7LN1 - chains D and E of the 7 polymer chains in the assembly; structure by electron microscopy, 3.40 A resolution.

[Chain D (and E)]
Name: Transitional endoplasmic reticulum ATPase
Source organism: Homo sapiens
Notes: EC 3.6.4.6; chain E of this document is another copy of the same molecule, construct and numbering; everything in this record applies to it too
Reference sequence: P55072 (TERA_HUMAN); residue numbers follow UniProt; this construct covers 1-806
Sequence (806 residues; each row starts with the number of its first residue):
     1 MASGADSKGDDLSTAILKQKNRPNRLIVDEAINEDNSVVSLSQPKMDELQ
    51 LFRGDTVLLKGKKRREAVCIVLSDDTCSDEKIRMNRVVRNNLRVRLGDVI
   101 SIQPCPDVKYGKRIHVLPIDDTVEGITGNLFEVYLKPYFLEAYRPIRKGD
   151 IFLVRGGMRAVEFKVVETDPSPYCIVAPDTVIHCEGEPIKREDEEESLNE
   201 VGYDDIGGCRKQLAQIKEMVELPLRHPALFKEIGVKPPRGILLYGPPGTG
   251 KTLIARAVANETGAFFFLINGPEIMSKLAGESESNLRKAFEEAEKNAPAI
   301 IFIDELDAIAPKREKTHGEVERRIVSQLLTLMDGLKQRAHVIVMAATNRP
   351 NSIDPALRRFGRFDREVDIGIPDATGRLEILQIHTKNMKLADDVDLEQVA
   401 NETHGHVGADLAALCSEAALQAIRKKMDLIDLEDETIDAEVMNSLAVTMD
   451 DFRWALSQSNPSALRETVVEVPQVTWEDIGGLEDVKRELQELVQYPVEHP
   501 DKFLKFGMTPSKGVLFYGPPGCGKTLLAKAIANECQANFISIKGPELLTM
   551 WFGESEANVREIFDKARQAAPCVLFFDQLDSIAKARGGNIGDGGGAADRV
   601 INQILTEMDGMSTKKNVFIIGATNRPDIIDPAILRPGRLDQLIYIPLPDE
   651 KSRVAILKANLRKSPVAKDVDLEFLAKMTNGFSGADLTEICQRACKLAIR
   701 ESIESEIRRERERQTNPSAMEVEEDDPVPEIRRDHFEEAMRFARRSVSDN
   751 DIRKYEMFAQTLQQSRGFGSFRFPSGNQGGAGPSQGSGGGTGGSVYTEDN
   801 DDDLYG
Not modelled in the structure: 1-11, 715-726, 776-806 (chain E: 1-11, 715-726, 767-806)
Construct notes: engineered mutation Glu232 (Ala in P55072), Gln578 (Glu in P55072)
Metal / ion sites: Mg2+ site 1: Thr252, Asp304 (together with ATP); Mg2+ site 2: Thr525 (together with ATP)
Small-molecule neighbours:
  - ATP (adenosine-5'-triphosphate), molecule 1: Asp205, Ile206, Gly207, Pro246, Pro247, Gly248, Thr249, Gly250, Lys251, Thr252, Leu253, Arg256, Asp304, Glu305, Asn348, Ile380, His384, Val407, Gly408, Ala409, Ala412
  - ATP, molecule 2: Asp333, Ala356, Arg359, Arg362
  - ATP, molecule 3: Asp478, Ile479, Gly480, Leu482, Pro519, Pro520, Gly521, Cys522, Gly523, Lys524, Thr525, Leu526, Gln578, Asn624, Ile656, Asn660, Gly684, Ala685, Thr688
  - ATP, molecule 4: Asp609, Ala632, Arg635, Arg638
UniProt features mapped onto this chain:
  - region: Thr797 to Gly806 (Interaction with UBXN6)
  - motif: Asp802 to Gly806 (PIM motif)
  - binding site (ATP): Pro247 to Leu253, Asn348, His384, Gly521 to Leu526
  - modified residue: Ala2 (N-acetylalanine), Ser3 (Phosphoserine), Ser7 (Phosphoserine), Ser13 (Phosphoserine), Ser37 (Phosphoserine), Lys315 (N6,N6,N6-trimethyllysine), Thr436 (Phosphothreonine), Ser462 (Phosphoserine), Lys502 (N6-acetyllysine), Lys505 (N6-acetyllysine), Lys668 (N6-acetyllysine), Ser702 (Phosphoserine), Lys754 (N6-acetyllysine), Ser770 (Phosphoserine), Ser775 (Phosphoserine), Ser787 (Phosphoserine), Tyr805 (Phosphotyrosine)
  - cross-link (Glycyl lysine isopeptide (Lys-Gly)): Lys8 (interchain with G-Cter in SUMO2), Lys18 (interchain with G-Cter in SUMO2)
  - natural variant: Arg95 (R95G: In IBMPFD1), Gly97 (G97E: In CMT2Y), Ile126 (I126F: In IBMPFD1; uncertain significance), Arg155 (R155C: In IBMPFD1; R155H: In FTDALS6 and IBMPFD1; R155L: In IBMPFD1; R155P: In IBMPFD1; R155S: In IBMPFD1), Arg159 (R159G: In FTDALS6; R159H: In IBMPFD1), Ala160 (A160T: In IBMPFD1; uncertain significance), Glu185 (E185K: In CMT2Y), Arg191 (R191Q: In FTDALS6 and IBMPFD1), Leu198 (L198W: In IBMPFD1), Glu232 (A232E: In IBMPFD1; this construct carries the variant), Ile254 (I254F: In IBMPFD1; uncertain significance), Ile369 (I369T: In IBMPFD1; uncertain significance), 2 further natural variant entries in UniProt
  - mutagenesis: Phe52 to Asp55 (Abolishes interaction with NPLOC4; when associated with A-110), Arg53 (R53A: Minor effect on affinity for ATP and ADP), Arg86 (R86A: Strongly increased affinity for ATP. Strongly reduced affinity for ADP), Tyr110 (Y110A: Abolishes interaction with NPLOC4; when associated with 52-A--A-55), Arg113 to His115 (Severely reduced binding to DERL1), Phe131 (F131R: Severely reduced binding to DERL1), Leu140 (L140D: Severely reduced binding to DERL1), Asp179 (D179R: No effect on binding to DERL1), His183 (H183W: Severely reduced binding to DERL1), Lys251 (K251Q: Impairs ERAD degradation of HMGCR and does not inhibit interaction with RHBDD1; when associated with Q-524), Glu305 (E305Q: Defect in ubiquitin-dependent protein degradation by the proteasome; when associated with Q-578), Lys312 (K312A: Does not affect methylation by VCPKMT), 7 further mutagenesis entries in UniProt
Reported in the primary citation:
  - mutagenesis - W551A/F552A, R599A: abolished catalytic activity
  - mutagenesis - I590A/D592A: unchanged catalytic activity
  - mutagenesis - L464A: decreased catalytic activity
  - disease-associated variants - A232E: increased catalytic activity (citing earlier work)
  - mutagenesis - E578Q: decreased catalytic activity (citing earlier work)

[Interface between chain D and chain E]
Pairs across the interface - 206 pairs, chain D then chain E:
  Leu12(D) - Arg424(E)
  Ala15(D) - Met427(E)  hydrophobic
  Lys18(D) - Asp428(E)  salt bridge
  Gln19(D) - Asp431(E)
  Lys20(D) - Asp428(E)  salt bridge
  Lys20(D) - Asp431(E)
  Arg22(D) - Asp431(E)  salt bridge
  Arg22(D) - Asp434(E)  salt bridge
  Arg25(D) - Glu433(E)
  Arg25(D) - Asp434(E)  salt bridge
  Glu218(D) - Arg424(E)  salt bridge
  Glu221(D) - Leu432(E)
  Leu222(D) - Ile423(E)  hydrophobic
  Leu222(D) - Leu432(E)  hydrophobic
  Arg225(D) - Leu432(E)
  His226(D) - Asp431(E)
  His226(D) - Leu432(E)  hydrogen bond (side chain-backbone)
  His226(D) - Asp434(E)  hydrogen bond (side chain-backbone)
  His226(D) - Glu435(E)
  His226(D) - Ile437(E)
  Ala228(D) - Met442(E)
  Leu229(D) - Ile423(E)  hydrophobic
  Leu229(D) - Met427(E)  hydrophobic
  Leu229(D) - Ile437(E)  hydrophobic
  Leu229(D) - Met442(E)  hydrophobic
  Leu229(D) - Leu445(E)  hydrophobic
  Phe230(D) - Leu420(E)  hydrophobic
  Phe230(D) - Ile423(E)  hydrophobic
  Glu232(D) - Lys389(E)
  Glu232(D) - Met442(E)
  Ile233(D) - Met388(E)
  Ile233(D) - Lys389(E)
  Ile233(D) - Leu445(E)  hydrophobic
  Ile233(D) - Val447(E)  hydrophobic
  Gly234(D) - Asn387(E)
  Gly234(D) - Met388(E)
  Val235(D) - Met388(E)  hydrophobic
  Val235(D) - Ala419(E)  hydrophobic
  Lys236(D) - Ser416(E)  hydrogen bond (backbone-side chain)
  Pro238(D) - Ser416(E)
  Pro238(D) - Leu420(E)  hydrophobic
  Leu278(D) - Lys277(E)
  Ala279(D) - Ser276(E)
  Ala279(D) - Lys277(E)  hydrogen bond (backbone-backbone)
  Gly280(D) - Met275(E)
  Glu281(D) - Lys277(E)
  Glu283(D) - Pro272(E)
  Arg287(D) - Pro272(E)
  Arg287(D) - Glu273(E)
  Lys312(D) - Glu466(E)  salt bridge
  Arg313(D) - Asn348(E)  hydrogen bond
  Arg313(D) - Arg349(E)
  Glu314(D) - Arg349(E)  salt bridge
  Lys315(D) - Glu554(E)
  Lys315(D) - Asn558(E)
  His317(D) - His317(E)  hydrogen bond
  Glu319(D) - Thr316(E)
  Glu319(D) - His317(E)  hydrogen bond (side chain-backbone)
  Glu319(D) - Glu321(E)
  Arg323(D) - Pro272(E)
  Arg323(D) - Met275(E)
  Arg323(D) - Ala308(E)
  Arg323(D) - Glu321(E)  salt bridge
  Ser326(D) - Pro272(E)
  Ser326(D) - Ala308(E)
  Gln327(D) - Pro272(E)
  Gln327(D) - Glu273(E)
  Thr330(D) - Asn270(E)
  Thr330(D) - Glu305(E)
  Asp333(D) - Arg256(E)  salt bridge
  Gly334(D) - Thr252(E)
  Gly334(D) - Arg256(E)
  Leu335(D) - Thr252(E)
  Leu335(D) - Ala255(E)  hydrophobic
  Leu335(D) - Arg256(E)
  Leu335(D) - Phe266(E)  hydrophobic
  Leu335(D) - Leu268(E)  hydrophobic
  Leu335(D) - Phe302(E)  hydrophobic
  Gln337(D) - Arg256(E)  hydrogen bond
  His340(D) - Glu192(E)  salt bridge
  Asn351(D) - Glu466(E)
  Pro355(D) - Glu466(E)
  Arg358(D) - Ser462(E)  hydrogen bond (backbone-side chain)
  Arg358(D) - Arg465(E)  hydrogen bond (backbone-side chain)
  Arg359(D) - Gly248(E)
  Arg359(D) - Ala409(E)
  Arg359(D) - Ser462(E)
  Phe360(D) - Ala409(E)
  Phe360(D) - Ala412(E)  hydrophobic
  Phe360(D) - Ala413(E)  hydrophobic
  Phe363(D) - Arg465(E)  hydrogen bond (backbone-side chain)
  Asp364(D) - Arg465(E)  hydrogen bond (backbone-side chain)
  Arg365(D) - Glu417(E)
  Glu366(D) - Arg465(E)  salt bridge
  Arg487(D) - Arg700(E)
  Glu488(D) - Arg693(E)  salt bridge
  Glu488(D) - Lys696(E)  salt bridge
  Glu488(D) - Arg700(E)  salt bridge
  Glu491(D) - Lys696(E)  salt bridge
  Glu491(D) - Arg700(E)  salt bridge
  Tyr495(D) - Arg700(E)
  Tyr495(D) - Ile703(E)  hydrophobic
  His499(D) - Ile703(E)
  Lys502(D) - Ile699(E)
  Lys502(D) - Ser702(E)
  Lys502(D) - Ile703(E)
  Lys502(D) - Glu706(E)  salt bridge
  Phe503(D) - Ile699(E)  hydrophobic
  Lys505(D) - Pro665(E)
  Lys505(D) - Val728(E)  hydrogen bond (side chain-backbone)
  Phe506(D) - Ser664(E)  hydrogen bond (backbone-side chain)
  Phe506(D) - Pro665(E)
  Phe506(D) - Cys695(E)  hydrophobic
  Phe506(D) - Ala698(E)  hydrophobic
  Phe506(D) - Ile699(E)  hydrophobic
  Phe506(D) - Val728(E)  hydrophobic
  Phe506(D) - Glu730(E)
  Phe506(D) - Ile731(E)  hydrophobic
  Met508(D) - Asn660(E)
  Met508(D) - Leu661(E)  hydrophobic
  Met508(D) - Cys691(E)  hydrophobic
  Met508(D) - Gln692(E)
  Met508(D) - Cys695(E)  hydrophobic
  Thr509(D) - Gln692(E)  hydrogen bond (backbone-side chain)
  Ser511(D) - Glu689(E)  hydrogen bond
  Ser511(D) - Gln692(E)  hydrogen bond
  Trp551(D) - Met550(E)  hydrophobic
  Phe552(D) - Leu548(E)  hydrophobic
  Phe552(D) - Thr549(E)
  Phe552(D) - Met550(E)  hydrogen bond (backbone-backbone)
  Phe552(D) - Ser555(E)
  Phe552(D) - Ala596(E)  hydrophobic
  Phe552(D) - Ala597(E)
  Glu554(D) - Met550(E)
  Glu556(D) - Pro545(E)
  Arg560(D) - Pro545(E)  hydrogen bond (side chain-backbone)
  Arg560(D) - Glu546(E)
  Arg567(D) - Glu470(E)  salt bridge
  Arg586(D) - Asp580(E)  salt bridge
  Arg586(D) - Asn624(E)  hydrogen bond
  Arg586(D) - Arg625(E)  hydrogen bond (backbone-side chain)
  Gly593(D) - Asn589(E)
  Gly593(D) - Asp592(E)
  Gly593(D) - Gly593(E)
  Gly594(D) - Asn589(E)
  Gly594(D) - Asp592(E)
  Gly594(D) - Gly593(E)
  Asp598(D) - Lys584(E)  salt bridge
  Arg599(D) - Pro545(E)
  Arg599(D) - Leu548(E)
  Arg599(D) - Ser581(E)
  Asn602(D) - Asp580(E)  hydrogen bond
  Asn602(D) - Ser581(E)
  Gln603(D) - Lys543(E)
  Gln603(D) - Pro545(E)
  Leu605(D) - Gln578(E)
  Thr606(D) - Lys543(E)
  Thr606(D) - Asp577(E)
  Thr606(D) - Gln578(E)
  Glu607(D) - Lys543(E)
  Gly610(D) - Lys529(E)
  Met611(D) - Glu470(E)
  Met611(D) - Val471(E)
  Met611(D) - Pro472(E)
  Met611(D) - Thr525(E)
  Met611(D) - Ala528(E)  hydrophobic
  Met611(D) - Lys529(E)
  Met611(D) - Phe539(E)  hydrophobic
  Met611(D) - Ser541(E)  hydrogen bond
  Met611(D) - Phe575(E)  hydrophobic
  Ser612(D) - Glu470(E)
  Thr613(D) - Glu470(E)  hydrogen bond (backbone-backbone)
  Thr613(D) - Pro472(E)
  Lys615(D) - Glu470(E)  salt bridge
  Ala632(D) - Pro520(E)  hydrophobic
  Ala632(D) - Asn624(E)
  Leu634(D) - Arg744(E)  hydrogen bond (backbone-side chain)
  Arg635(D) - Pro520(E)
  Arg635(D) - Gly521(E)
  Arg635(D) - Ala685(E)
  Arg635(D) - Ser746(E)
  Pro636(D) - Ala685(E)
  Pro636(D) - Asp686(E)
  Pro636(D) - Glu689(E)
  Pro636(D) - Ser746(E)
  Arg638(D) - Gln578(E)
  Asp640(D) - Glu689(E)
  Asp640(D) - Arg744(E)
  Leu642(D) - Arg744(E)
  Leu762(D) - Arg744(E)
  Ser765(D) - Arg745(E)
  Arg766(D) - Ala743(E)
  Phe771(D) - Phe674(E)  hydrophobic
  Phe771(D) - Met678(E)  hydrophobic
  Phe771(D) - Glu737(E)
  Phe771(D) - Met740(E)  hydrophobic
  Arg772(D) - Phe674(E)
  Arg772(D) - Glu737(E)
  Phe773(D) - Asp671(E)
  Phe773(D) - Phe674(E)  hydrophobic
  Phe773(D) - Leu675(E)  hydrophobic
  Phe773(D) - Arg733(E)
  Phe773(D) - Phe736(E)  hydrophobic
  Phe773(D) - Glu737(E)  hydrogen bond (backbone-side chain)
  Pro774(D) - Phe674(E)
  Pro774(D) - Arg733(E)  hydrogen bond (backbone-side chain)
Interface residues without a listed pair, chain D (112 interface residues in all): Ser13, Ile16, Pro237, Arg322, Ile353, Ala356, Pro510, Gly553, Ile590, Gly591, Gly595, Pro631, Leu639, Ser775
Interface residues without a listed pair, chain E (129 interface residues in all): Pro247, Asp304, Asp307, Gly318, Gln421, Lys425, Thr436, Ala446, Val469, Ala532, Glu561, Gly588, Ile628, Val670, Phe682, Pro729, Asp751

[Overview]
Chain D and chain E form an interface of 112 and 129 residues respectively; the contacts include 27 hydrogen
bonds and 22 salt bridges. Among the polar pairs are Lys18(D)-Asp428(E), Lys20(D)-Asp428(E) and
Arg22(D)-Asp431(E). The paper reports that W551A/F552A and R599A of chain D abolish catalytic activity; L464A
and E578Q of chain D reduce catalytic activity; 6 substitutions were tested in all.
Chain D and chain E are both Transitional endoplasmic reticulum ATPase (Homo sapiens); the structure, Cryo-EM
structure of human p97 in complex with Npl4/Ufd1 and Ub6 (Class 3), was determined by electron microscopy
(same publication as 7LMZ, 7LN0, 7LN2, 7LN3, 7LN4, 7LN5 and 7LN6).
